Entry 8DLX (electron microscopy, 2.45 A resolution); this record covers chains C and H of the 4 polymer chains in the assembly.

Chain C:
Name: Spike glycoprotein
From: Severe acute respiratory syndrome coronavirus 2
UniProt: P0DTC2 (SPIKE_SARS2); residue numbers follow UniProt; this construct covers 1-1208
Chain sequence (1288 residues; numbered 1 to 1288; the number before each row is that of its first residue):
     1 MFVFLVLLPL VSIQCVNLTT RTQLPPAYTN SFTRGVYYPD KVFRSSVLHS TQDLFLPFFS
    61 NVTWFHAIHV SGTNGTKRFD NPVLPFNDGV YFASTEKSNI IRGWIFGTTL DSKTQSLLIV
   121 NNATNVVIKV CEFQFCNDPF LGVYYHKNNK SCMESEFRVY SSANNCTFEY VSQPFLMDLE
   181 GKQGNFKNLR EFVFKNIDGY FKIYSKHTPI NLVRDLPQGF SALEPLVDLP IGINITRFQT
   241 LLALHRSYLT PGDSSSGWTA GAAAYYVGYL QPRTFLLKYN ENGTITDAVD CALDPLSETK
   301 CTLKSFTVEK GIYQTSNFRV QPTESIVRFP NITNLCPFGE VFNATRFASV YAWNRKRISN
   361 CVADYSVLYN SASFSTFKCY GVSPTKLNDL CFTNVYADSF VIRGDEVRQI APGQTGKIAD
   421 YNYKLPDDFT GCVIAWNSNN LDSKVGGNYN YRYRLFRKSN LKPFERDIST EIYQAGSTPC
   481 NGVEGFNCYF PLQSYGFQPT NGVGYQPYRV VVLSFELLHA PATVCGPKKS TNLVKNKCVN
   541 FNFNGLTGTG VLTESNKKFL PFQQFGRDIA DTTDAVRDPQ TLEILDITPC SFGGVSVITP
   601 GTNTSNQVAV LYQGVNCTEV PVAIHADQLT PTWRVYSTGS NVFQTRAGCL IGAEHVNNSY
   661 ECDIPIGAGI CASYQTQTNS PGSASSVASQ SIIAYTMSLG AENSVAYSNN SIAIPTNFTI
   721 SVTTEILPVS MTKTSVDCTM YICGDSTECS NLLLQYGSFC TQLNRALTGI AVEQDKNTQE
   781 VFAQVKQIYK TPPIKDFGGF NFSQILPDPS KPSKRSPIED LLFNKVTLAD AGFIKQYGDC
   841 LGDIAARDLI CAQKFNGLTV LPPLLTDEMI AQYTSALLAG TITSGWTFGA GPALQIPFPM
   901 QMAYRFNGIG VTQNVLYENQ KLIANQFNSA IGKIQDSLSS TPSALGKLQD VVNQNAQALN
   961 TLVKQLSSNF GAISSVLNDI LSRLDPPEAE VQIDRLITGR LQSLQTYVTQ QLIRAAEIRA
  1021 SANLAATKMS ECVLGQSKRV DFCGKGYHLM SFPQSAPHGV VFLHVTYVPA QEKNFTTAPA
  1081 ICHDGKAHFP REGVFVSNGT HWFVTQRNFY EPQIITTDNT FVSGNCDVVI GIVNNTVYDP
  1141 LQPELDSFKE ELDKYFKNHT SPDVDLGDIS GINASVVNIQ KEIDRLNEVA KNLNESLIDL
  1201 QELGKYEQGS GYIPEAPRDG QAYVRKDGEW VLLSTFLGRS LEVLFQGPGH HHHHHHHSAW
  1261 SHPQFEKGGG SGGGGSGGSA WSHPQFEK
Disordered / not traced: 1-13, 70-76, 146-152, 177-184, 248-256, 621-640, 676-690, 828-855, 1148-1288
Construct notes: conflict Ile-13 (Ser in P0DTC2), Cys-152 (Trp in P0DTC2), Arg-452 (Leu in P0DTC2), Gly-614 (Asp in P0DTC2), Gly-682 (Arg in P0DTC2), Ser-683 (Arg in P0DTC2), Ser-685 (Arg in P0DTC2), Pro-817 (Phe in P0DTC2), Pro-892 (Ala in P0DTC2), Pro-899 (Ala in P0DTC2), Pro-942 (Ala in P0DTC2), Pro-986 (Lys in P0DTC2), Pro-987 (Val in P0DTC2); expression tag (1209-1288)
Cystine bridges: Cys-15/Cys-136, Cys-131/Cys-166, Cys-291/Cys-301, Cys-336/Cys-361, Cys-379/Cys-432, Cys-391/Cys-525, Cys-480/Cys-488, Cys-538/Cys-590, Cys-617/Cys-649, Cys-662/Cys-671, Cys-738/Cys-760, Cys-743/Cys-749, Cys-1032/Cys-1043, Cys-1082/Cys-1126
Glycans and other covalent adducts: N-acetylglucosamine (NAG) linked to Asn-17, Asn-61, Asn-122, Asn-165, Asn-234, Asn-282, Asn-331, Asn-343, Asn-709, Asn-717, Asn-801, Asn-1074, Asn-1098, Asn-1134
Curated features (UniProtKB/Swiss-Prot):
  - region: Asn-280 to Cys-301 (Putative superantigen), Arg-403 to Asp-405 (Integrin-binding motif), Asn-448 to Tyr-451, Tyr-453 to Phe-456 (Immunodominant HLA epitope recognized by the CD8+), Pro-681, Ala-684 (Putative superantigen), Ser-816 to Tyr-837 (Fusion peptide 1), Lys-835 to Phe-855 (Fusion peptide 2), Asp-1163 to Glu-1202 (Heptad repeat 2)
  - site: Arg-815, Ser-816 (Cleavage)
  - glycosylation: Asn-17 (N-linked (GlcNAc...) (complex) asparagine), Asn-61 (N-linked (GlcNAc...) (hybrid) asparagine), Asn-74 (N-linked (GlcNAc...) (complex) asparagine), Asn-122 (N-linked (GlcNAc...) (hybrid) asparagine), Asn-149 (N-linked (GlcNAc...) (complex) asparagine), Asn-165 (N-linked (GlcNAc...) (complex) asparagine), Asn-234 (N-linked (GlcNAc...) (high mannose) asparagine), Asn-282 (N-linked (GlcNAc...) (complex) asparagine), Thr-323 (O-linked (GalNAc) threonine), Ser-325 (O-linked (HexNAc...) serine), Asn-331 (N-linked (GlcNAc...) (complex) asparagine), Asn-343 (N-linked (GlcNAc...) (complex) asparagine), Asn-603 (N-linked (GlcNAc...) (hybrid) asparagine), Asn-616 (N-linked (GlcNAc...) (complex) asparagine), Asn-657 (N-linked (GlcNAc...) (complex) asparagine), Thr-676 (O-linked (GlcNAc...) threonine), Thr-678 (O-linked (GlcNAc...) threonine), Asn-709 (N-linked (GlcNAc...) (high mannose) asparagine), Asn-717 (N-linked (GlcNAc...) (hybrid) asparagine), Asn-801 (N-linked (GlcNAc...) (hybrid) asparagine) and 6 more in UniProt
  - natural variant: Leu-5 (L5F: In strain: Iota/B.1.526), Leu-18 (L18F: In strain: Beta/B.1.351, Gamma/P.1 and 1 more), Thr-19 (T19I: In strain: Omicron/BQ.1.1, Omicron/XBB.1.5 and 1 more; T19R: In strain: Delta/B.1.617.2, Omicron/BA.2 and 4 more), Thr-20 (T20N: In strain: Gamma/P.1), Leu-24 to Ala-27 (sequence variant, change not given here; In strain: Omicron/BA.2, Omicron/BA.2.12.1 and 6 more), Pro-26 (P26S: In strain: Gamma/P.1), Gln-52 (Q52H: In strain: Omicron/EG.5.1), Ala-67 (A67V: In strain: Eta/B.1.525, Omicron/BA.1), His-69 to Val-70 (deletion: In strain: Alpha/B.1.1.7, Eta/B.1.525 and 5 more), Gly-75 (G75V: In strain: Lambda/C.37), Thr-76 (T76I: In strain: Lambda/C.37), Asp-80 (D80A: In strain: Beta/B.1.351), 80 further natural variant entries in UniProt
  - mutagenesis: His-69 to Val-70 (Increased incorporation of cleaved spike into virions), Asn-121 (N121Q: Partial loss of biliverdin affinity), Arg-190 (R190K: Partial loss of biliverdin affinity), Asn-234 (N234Q: Increased resistance to neutralizing antibodies), Asn-331 (N331Q: Reduced viral infectivity), Asn-343 (N343Q: Reduced viral infectivity), Tyr-453 (Y453F: Decreased HLA binding to NF9 epitope. Increased binding affinity to human ACE2), Ala-475 (A475V: Increased resistance to neutralizing antibodies), Val-483 (V483A: Increased resistance to neutralizing antibodies), Glu-484 (E484D: Increased replication in human TMEM106B overexpressing cells), Phe-490 (F490L: Increased resistance to neutralizing antibodies and human covalescent sera neutralization), Gln-493 (Q493N: Reduced host ACE2-binding affinity in vitro; Q493Y: Reduced host ACE2-binding affinity in vitro), 10 further mutagenesis entries in UniProt

Chain H:
Name: VH ab6
From: Homo sapiens
Chain sequence (119 residues; row label = number of the first residue in the row):
     1 EVQLVESGGG VVQPGRSLRL SCAASGFTFS SYAMHWVRQA PGKGLEWIGN IYHDGSTFYN
    61 PSLKSLVTIS RDDSTNTLYL QMNSLRAEDT AIYYCARVWL YGSGYMDVWG KGTLVTVSS
Cystine bridges: Cys-22/Cys-95

Interface between chain C and chain H:
Residue-residue contacts (35; chain C residue first):
  Lys-444(C) with Asp-54(H)
  Gly-447(C) with Asp-54(H)
  Asn-448(C) with Asp-54(H)
  Tyr-449(C) with Tyr-52(H), hydrophobic; Asp-54(H); Ser-56(H); Phe-58(H); Leu-100(H), hydrophobic
  Asn-450(C) with Asp-54(H); Ser-56(H), hydrogen bond; Phe-58(H)
  Arg-452(C) with Phe-58(H)
  Leu-455(C) with Ser-103(H)
  Ile-468(C) with Pro-61(H)
  Thr-470(C) with Trp-47(H); Asn-60(H); Pro-61(H)
  Ile-472(C) with Met-106(H), hydrophobic
  Cys-480(C) with Leu-45(H)
  Gly-482(C) with Leu-45(H)
  Val-483(C) with Tyr-94(H), hydrophobic; Trp-109(H), hydrophobic
  Asn-487(C) with Tyr-105(H), hydrogen bond; Asp-107(H); Trp-109(H)
  Cys-488(C) with Met-106(H)
  Tyr-489(C) with Gly-104(H); Tyr-105(H), hydrophobic
  Phe-490(C) with His-35(H); Trp-47(H); Asn-50(H); Gly-104(H), hydrogen bond (backbone-backbone); Met-106(H), hydrophobic
  Gln-493(C) with Gly-102(H), hydrogen bond (side chain-backbone)
  Ser-494(C) with Tyr-52(H)
Interface residues without a listed pair, chain C (21 interface residues in all): Asn-481, Gln-498
Interface residues without a listed pair, chain H (22 interface residues in all): Gln-39, Tyr-101, Gly-110

Overview:
Chain C and chain H form an interface of 21 and 22 residues respectively, with 4 hydrogen bonds. Polar
contacts include Asn-450(C)/Ser-56(H), Asn-487(C)/Tyr-105(H) and Gln-493(C)/Gly-102(H). N-acetylglucosamine is
covalently linked to Asn-17(C), Asn-61(C), Asn-122(C), Asn-165(C), Asn-234(C) and Asn-282(C) and 8 more.
Here chain C is Spike glycoprotein (Severe acute respiratory syndrome coronavirus 2) and chain H is VH ab6
(Homo sapiens). Entry 8DLX (Cryo-EM structure of SARS-CoV-2 Epsilon (B.1.429) spike protein in complex with VH
ab6) was determined by electron microscopy, deposited together with 8DLJ, 8DLK, 8DLM, 8DLN, 8DLP, 8DLQ and 6
further entries.
